Entry 6OH3 (X-ray diffraction, 2.75 A resolution); this record covers chain A.

== Chain A ==
Name: CMP-sialic acid transporter
From: Mus musculus
UniProtKB: Q61420 (S35A1_MOUSE); residue numbers follow UniProt; this construct covers 1-322
Amino-acid sequence (330 residues; numbered 1 to 330; the number before each row is that of its first residue):
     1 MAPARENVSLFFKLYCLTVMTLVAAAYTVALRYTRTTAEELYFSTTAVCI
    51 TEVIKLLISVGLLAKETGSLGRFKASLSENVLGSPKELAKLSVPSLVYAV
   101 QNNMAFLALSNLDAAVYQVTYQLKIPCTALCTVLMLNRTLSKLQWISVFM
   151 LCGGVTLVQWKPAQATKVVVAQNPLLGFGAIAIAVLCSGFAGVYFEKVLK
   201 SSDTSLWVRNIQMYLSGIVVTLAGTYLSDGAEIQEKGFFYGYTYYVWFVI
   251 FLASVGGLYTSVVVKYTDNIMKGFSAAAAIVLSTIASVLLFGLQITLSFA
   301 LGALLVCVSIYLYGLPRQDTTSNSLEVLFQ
Not modelled in the structure: 1-6, 161-167, 318-330
Construct notes: expression tag (323-330)
Residues lining bound ligands: NCC (cytidine-5'-monophosphate-5-N-acetylneuraminic acid): Met20, Val23, Ala24, Tyr27, Glu52, Lys55, Tyr98, Gln101, Asn102, Ala105, Tyr117, Tyr121, Lys124, Ser188, Phe195, Asn210, Met213, Tyr214, Leu252, Ala253, Gly256, Gly257, Leu258, Thr260, Ser261, Lys272
UniProt features mapped onto this chain:
  - binding site (CMP-N-acetyl-beta-neuraminate): Lys55, Gln101, Asn102, Tyr117 to Lys124, Ser188, Asn210 to Tyr214, Lys272
  - mutagenesis: Met20 (M20S: No effect on CDP-ribitol and CMP-sialic acid transport activity), Ala24 (A24Y: Loss of CMP-sialic acid transport activity but no effect on CDP-ribitol transport activity), Tyr27 (Y27H: No effect on CDP-ribitol and CMP-sialic acid transport activity), Ala105 (A105V: No effect on CDP-ribitol and CMP-sialic acid transport activity), Gln118 (Q118A: No effect on CDP-ribitol and CMP-sialic acid transport activity), Tyr121 (Y121S: No effect on CDP-ribitol and CMP-sialic acid transport activity), Gln122 (Q122A: No effect on CDP-ribitol and CMP-sialic acid transport activity), Ala184 (A184Y: Loss of CMP-sialic acid transport activity but no effect on CDP-ribitol transport activity), Ala253 (A253Q: No effect on CDP-ribitol and CMP-sialic acid transport activity), Gly256 (G256N: Loss of CMP-sialic acid transport activity but no effect on CDP-ribitol transport activity), Thr260 (T260M: No effect on CDP-ribitol and CMP-sialic acid transport activity)
What the authors report for this chain:
  - binding site for NCC: Met20, Ala24, Tyr27, Lys124, Ala253, Gly257, Thr260, Ser261, Lys272
  - conformationally variable residues (order/disorder transition, side-chain flip): Asn7 to Leu14, Lys124, Thr260
  - specificity-determining residues: Tyr214, Ser261 (proposed by the authors, not directly observed)

== In short ==
Chain A binds compound NCC. UniProt lists 18 CMP-N-acetyl-beta-neuraminate-binding residues and 12 mutagenesis
sites. From the paper: a binding site for NCC at Met20, Ala24 and Tyr27 among others; specificity determinants
Tyr214 and Ser261.
Chain A is CMP-sialic acid transporter (Mus musculus); the structure, X-ray crystal structure of the mouse
CMP-sialic acid transporter in complex with CMP-sialic acid, by lipidic ..., was determined by X-ray
diffraction (same publication as 6OH2 and 6OH4).
